Entry 5L3C (X-ray diffraction, 3.31 A resolution); this record covers chains A and B.

Chain A:
Molecule: Lysine-specific histone demethylase 1A
From: Homo sapiens
Notes: EC 1.-.-.-
Reference sequence: O60341 (KDM1A_HUMAN); residues 1-852 here = UniProt positions 1-852
Sequence (852 residues; row label = number of the first residue in the row):
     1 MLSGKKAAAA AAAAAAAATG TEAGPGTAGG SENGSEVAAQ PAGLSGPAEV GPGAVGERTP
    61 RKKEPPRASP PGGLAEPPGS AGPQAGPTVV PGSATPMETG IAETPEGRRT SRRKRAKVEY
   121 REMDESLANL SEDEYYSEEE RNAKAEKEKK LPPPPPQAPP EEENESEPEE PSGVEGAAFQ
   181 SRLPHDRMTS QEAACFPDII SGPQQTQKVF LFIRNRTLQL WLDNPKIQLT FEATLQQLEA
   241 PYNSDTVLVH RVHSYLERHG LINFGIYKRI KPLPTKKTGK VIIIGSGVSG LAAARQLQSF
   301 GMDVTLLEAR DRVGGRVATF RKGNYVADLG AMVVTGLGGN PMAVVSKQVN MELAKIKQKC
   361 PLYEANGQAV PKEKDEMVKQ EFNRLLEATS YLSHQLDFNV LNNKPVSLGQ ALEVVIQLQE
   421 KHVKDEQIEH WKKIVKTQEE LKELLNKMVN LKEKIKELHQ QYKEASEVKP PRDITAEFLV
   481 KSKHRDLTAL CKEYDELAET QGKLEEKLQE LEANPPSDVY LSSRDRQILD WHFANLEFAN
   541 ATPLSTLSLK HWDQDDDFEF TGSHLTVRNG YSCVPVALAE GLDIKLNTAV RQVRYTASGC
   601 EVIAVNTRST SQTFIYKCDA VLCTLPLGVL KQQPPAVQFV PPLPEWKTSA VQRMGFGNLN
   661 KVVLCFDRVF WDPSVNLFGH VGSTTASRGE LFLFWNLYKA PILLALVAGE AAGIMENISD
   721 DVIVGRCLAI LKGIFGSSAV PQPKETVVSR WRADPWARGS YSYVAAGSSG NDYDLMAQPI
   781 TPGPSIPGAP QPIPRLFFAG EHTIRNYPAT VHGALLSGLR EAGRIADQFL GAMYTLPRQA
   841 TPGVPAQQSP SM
Disordered / not traced: 1-170, 837-852
Differences from the reference sequence: engineered mutation K379 (Glu in O60341)
Ligand contacts: FAD (flavin-adenine dinucleotide): I284, G285, S286, G287, V288, S289, G290, L307, E308, A309, R310, G314, G315, R316, V317, L329, G330, A331, M332, V333, T335, T588, A589, V590, T624, L625, P626, V629, V637, L659, K661, W751, W756, S760, Y761, G800, E801, A809, T810, V811, H812, A814
Reported in the primary citation:
  - disease-associated variants - E379K: abolished catalytic activity
  - mutagenesis - E379K: decreased binding to H3 N-terminal peptide
  - mutagenesis - E379K (> 30-fold): decreased binding to SNAIL1
  - mutagenesis - E379K (5.5 h): decreased stability
  - mutagenesis - E379K: unchanged binding to REST corepressor 1 (chain B)
  - disease-associated variants - E379K: decreased binding to H3 N-terminal peptide
  - disease-associated variants - E379K (5.5 h): decreased stability
  - disease-associated variants - E379K: unchanged binding to REST corepressor 1 (chain B)
  - mutagenesis - K661A: decreased signaling

Chain B:
Molecule: REST corepressor 1
From: Homo sapiens
Reference sequence: Q9UKL0 (RCOR1_HUMAN); numbering as in UniProt (aligned over 1-482)
Sequence (482 residues; row label = number of the first residue in the row):
     1 MVEKGPEVSG KRRGRNNAAA SASAAAASAA ASAACASPAA TAASGAAASS ASAAAASAAA
    61 APNNGQNKSL AAAAPNGNSS SNSWEEGSSG SSSDEEHGGG GMRVGPQYQA VVPDFDPAKL
   121 ARRSQERDNL GMLVWSPNQN LSEAKLDEYI AIAKEKHGYN MEQALGMLFW HKHNIEKSLA
   181 DLPNFTPFPD EWTVEDKVLF EQAFSFHGKT FHRIQQMLPD KSIASLVKFY YSWKKTRTKT
   241 SVMDRHARKQ KREREESEDE LEEANGNNPI DIEVDQNKES KKEVPPTETV PQVKKEKHST
   301 QAKNRAKRKP PKGMFLSQED VEAVSANATA ATTVLRQLDM ELVSVKRQIQ NIKQTNSALK
   361 EKLDGGIEPY RLPEVIQKCN ARWTTEEQLL AVQAIRKYGR DFQAISDVIG NKSVVQVKNF
   421 FVNYRRRFNI DEVLQEWEAE HGKEETNGPS NQKPVKSPDN SIKMPEEEDE APVLDVRYAS
   481 AS
Disordered / not traced: 1-307, 442-482
Curated features (UniProtKB/Swiss-Prot):
  - cross-link: K297 (Glycyl lysine isopeptide (Lys-Gly) (interchain with G-Cter in SUMO2))

Interface between chain A and chain B:
Pairs across the interface (99; chain A residue first):
  R384(A) - P311(B)
  R384(A) - K312(B)  hydrogen bond (side chain-backbone)
  R384(A) - G313(B)
  R384(A) - M314(B)
  L385(A) - M314(B)
  E387(A) - P311(B)
  A388(A) - P311(B)
  A388(A) - M314(B)  hydrophobic
  Y391(A) - K309(B)
  Y391(A) - P310(B)
  Y391(A) - L316(B)  hydrophobic
  L392(A) - L316(B)  hydrophobic
  Q395(A) - R308(B)
  L396(A) - Q318(B)
  F398(A) - V321(B)  hydrophobic
  L401(A) - S325(B)
  V415(A) - L316(B)  hydrophobic
  Q417(A) - V324(B)
  Q417(A) - A331(B)
  L418(A) - F315(B)
  L418(A) - D320(B)
  L418(A) - V321(B)  hydrophobic
  L418(A) - V324(B)  hydrophobic
  Q419(A) - G313(B)
  Q419(A) - M314(B)
  Q419(A) - F315(B)  hydrogen bond (side chain-backbone)
  Q419(A) - L316(B)
  E420(A) - L335(B)
  K421(A) - D320(B)  salt bridge
  K421(A) - L335(B)
  H422(A) - F315(B)
  K424(A) - L335(B)
  K424(A) - L338(B)
  K424(A) - D339(B)  salt bridge
  D425(A) - L338(B)
  Q427(A) - L342(B)
  I428(A) - L338(B)
  I428(A) - E341(B)
  I428(A) - L342(B)  hydrophobic
  W431(A) - L342(B)
  W431(A) - V345(B)  hydrophobic
  W431(A) - I349(B)
  K432(A) - V345(B)
  I434(A) - I349(B)  hydrophobic
  V435(A) - I349(B)  hydrophobic
  Q438(A) - I352(B)
  Q438(A) - K353(B)
  Q438(A) - N356(B)  hydrogen bond (backbone-side chain)
  E439(A) - I352(B)
  L441(A) - N356(B)
  K442(A) - T355(B)
  K442(A) - N356(B)
  K442(A) - L359(B)
  L445(A) - N356(B)
  L445(A) - L359(B)  hydrophobic
  L445(A) - K360(B)
  N446(A) - L359(B)
  M448(A) - L363(B)
  V449(A) - K362(B)
  V449(A) - L363(B)  hydrophobic
  K452(A) - K362(B)
  K452(A) - D364(B)  hydrogen bond (side chain-backbone)
  K452(A) - G366(B)
  K452(A) - I367(B)
  I455(A) - Y370(B)  hydrophobic
  K456(A) - Y370(B)
  H459(A) - P369(B)
  H459(A) - Y370(B)
  Y462(A) - L372(B)  hydrophobic
  I474(A) - E386(B)
  I474(A) - L389(B)  hydrophobic
  I474(A) - Q393(B)  hydrogen bond (backbone-side chain)
  T475(A) - Q393(B)
  F478(A) - L390(B)  hydrophobic
  F478(A) - Q393(B)
  F478(A) - A394(B)
  K481(A) - L390(B)
  K481(A) - V408(B)
  S482(A) - K397(B)
  S482(A) - Y398(B)  hydrogen bond
  H484(A) - L372(B)
  H484(A) - V375(B)
  R485(A) - Y398(B)
  R485(A) - A404(B)
  R485(A) - D407(B)  salt bridge
  R485(A) - V408(B)
  D486(A) - K397(B)  salt bridge
  D486(A) - Y398(B)  hydrogen bond
  L487(A) - Y370(B)
  L487(A) - L372(B)  hydrophobic
  C491(A) - I367(B)  hydrophobic
  C491(A) - Y370(B)
  Y494(A) - L363(B)
  Y494(A) - G366(B)
  Y494(A) - I367(B)  hydrophobic
  D495(A) - I367(B)
  D495(A) - R371(B)  salt bridge
  E505(A) - K360(B)  salt bridge
  E512(A) - K353(B)  salt bridge
Also at the interface, not in a pair above, chain A (57 interface residues in all): E381, V414, E477, T488, Q501
Also at the interface, not in a pair above, chain B (51 interface residues in all): K346, Q348, P373

Summary:
57 residues of chain A face 51 of chain B across their interface; the contacts include 7 hydrogen bonds and 7
salt bridges. Polar pairs include K421(A)-D320(B), K424(A)-D339(B) and R485(A)-D407(B). Ligands of chain A:
flavin-adenine dinucleotide. From the paper: E379K of chain A abolishes catalytic activity; E379K of chain A
reduces binding to H3 N-terminal peptide.
Here chain A is Lysine-specific histone demethylase 1A and chain B is REST corepressor 1, both from Homo
sapiens. Entry 5L3C (Human LSD1/CoREST: LSD1 E379K mutation) was determined by X-ray diffraction (same
publication as 5L3B and 5L3D).
